PDB entry 8QG1 | X-ray diffraction, 2.00 A resolution | chains C and D of the 4 polymer chains in the assembly

== Chain C ==
Protein: NADH-quinone oxidoreductase subunit E
Source organism: Aquifex aeolicus VF5
Notes: EC 7.1.1.-
Reference sequence: O66842 (NUOE_AQUAE); residues 1-160 here = UniProt positions 1-160
Sequence (160 residues; each row starts with the number of its first residue):
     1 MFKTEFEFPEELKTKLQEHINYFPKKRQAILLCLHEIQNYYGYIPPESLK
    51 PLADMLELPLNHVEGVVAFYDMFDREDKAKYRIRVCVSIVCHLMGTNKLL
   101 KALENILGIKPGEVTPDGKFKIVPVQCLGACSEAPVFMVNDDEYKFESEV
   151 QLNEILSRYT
Disordered / not traced: 1-4
Curated features (UniProtKB/Swiss-Prot):
  - binding site ([2Fe-2S] cluster): Cys86, Cys91, Cys127, Cys131
Bound ions: 2Fe-2S cluster Fe: Cys86, Cys91, Cys127, Cys131
Residues lining bound ligands: 2Fe-2S cluster (FES): Cys86, Ser88, Ile89, Val90, Cys91, Cys127, Leu128, Gly129, Ala130, Cys131, Val136

== Chain D ==
Protein: NADH-quinone oxidoreductase subunit F
Source organism: Aquifex aeolicus VF5
Notes: engineered mutation(s): AGHHHHHH added after L426
Reference sequence: O66841 (NUOF_AQUAE); numbering as in UniProt (aligned over 1-426)
Sequence (434 residues; each row starts with the number of its first residue):
     1 MRSYPAIPRIYAETTLNMLLKRAKKPRVHSIDEYLKDGGYQALEKALNMS
    51 PEEIIDWVDKSTLRGRGGAGFPTGKKWKFAVQNPGPRYFICNADESEPGT
   101 FKDRIIIERDPHLLIEGIIISSYAIGANEAYIYIRGEYPAGYYILRDAIE
   151 EAKKKGFLGKNILGSGFDLEIYVARGAGAYICGEETALIESLEGKRGHPR
   201 LKPPYPVQKGLWGKPTVVNNVETIANVPFIISMGWEEYRYIGPSDYAGPK
   251 LFPVSGKVKKPGVYELPMNTTLREVIFKYAGGTLGNKKVKAVFSGALDCF
   301 SSEELDIPMDYSPLGFGGTGTVIVLTEEDDIVEAALKIAEFYEHETCGQC
   351 TPCRVGCYEQANLLEKIYKGEATEQDWEGFDFVNRNIQPTSICGLGAVAG
   401 RLIRQTLEKFPEEWEKYRKKSASLPLAGHHHHHH
Disordered / not traced: 1, 420-434
Differences from the reference sequence: expression tag (427-434)
Curated features (UniProtKB/Swiss-Prot):
  - binding site (NAD(+)): Gly65 to Gly74
  - binding site (FMN): Gly176 to Thr223
  - binding site ([4Fe-4S] cluster): Cys347, Cys350, Cys353, Cys393
Bound ions: Na+ near Glu53 (its only coordinating residue here); 4Fe-4S cluster Fe: Cys347, Cys350, Cys353, Cys393
Residues lining bound ligands:
  - adenosine-5-diphosphoribose (APR): Gly67, Gly68, Ala69, Phe71, Lys76, Phe79, Tyr180, Glu185, Lys202, Tyr205, Pro206, Val207, Val218, Leu297, Val398
  - FMN (flavin mononucleotide): Gly65, Arg66, Gly67, Gly68, Lys76, Asn92, Asp94, Glu95, Ser96, Tyr180, Ile181, Gly183, Glu184, Glu185, Val218, Asn219, Asn220, Thr223, Gly394, Leu395
  - MPO (3[N-morpholino]propane sulfonic acid): Lys153, Gly159, Lys160, Glu170
  - 4Fe-4S cluster (SF4): Ile181, Pro199, Thr346, Cys347, Gly348, Gln349, Cys350, Cys353, Ser391, Ile392, Cys393, Leu395, Gly396

== Interface between chain C and chain D ==
Contacting residue pairs (101):
  Tyr22(C) - Arg146(D)
  Tyr22(C) - Ile171(D)
  Tyr22(C) - Tyr172(D)
  Tyr22(C) - Val173(D)  hydrogen bond (side chain-backbone)
  Phe23(C) - Tyr131(D)  hydrophobic
  Phe23(C) - Tyr172(D)  hydrophobic
  Phe23(C) - Val173(D)
  Phe23(C) - Ala174(D)  hydrophobic
  Pro24(C) - Glu129(D)
  Pro24(C) - Tyr131(D)
  Pro24(C) - Tyr172(D)
  Lys25(C) - Trp212(D)
  Arg27(C) - Glu193(D)
  Arg27(C) - Gly194(D)
  Arg27(C) - Trp212(D)
  Gln28(C) - Tyr131(D)  hydrogen bond
  Gln28(C) - Leu192(D)  hydrogen bond (side chain-backbone)
  Gln28(C) - Trp212(D)
  Ile30(C) - Gly194(D)
  Leu31(C) - Tyr133(D)
  Leu31(C) - Arg175(D)
  Leu31(C) - Ser191(D)
  Leu32(C) - Arg175(D)
  His35(C) - Arg175(D)
  His35(C) - Gly176(D)  hydrogen bond (side chain-backbone)
  His35(C) - Ala177(D)
  His62(C) - Gly194(D)  hydrogen bond (side chain-backbone)
  His62(C) - Lys195(D)
  Gly65(C) - Arg196(D)
  Val66(C) - Gly194(D)
  Phe69(C) - Ala179(D)  hydrophobic
  Phe69(C) - Ile181(D)  hydrophobic
  Phe69(C) - Arg196(D)
  Phe69(C) - Gly197(D)
  Phe69(C) - His198(D)
  Tyr70(C) - Ala177(D)
  Tyr70(C) - Cys182(D)  hydrophobic
  Tyr70(C) - Ser191(D)  hydrogen bond
  Tyr70(C) - Lys195(D)  hydrogen bond (side chain-backbone)
  Tyr70(C) - Arg196(D)
  Tyr70(C) - Gly197(D)  hydrogen bond (side chain-backbone)
  Asp71(C) - Ala177(D)  hydrogen bond (backbone-backbone)
  Asp71(C) - Gly178(D)
  Asp71(C) - His344(D)  salt bridge
  Met72(C) - Gly136(D)
  Met72(C) - Glu137(D)
  Met72(C) - Ala177(D)  hydrogen bond (backbone-backbone)
  Met72(C) - Gly178(D)
  Phe73(C) - Ala177(D)  hydrophobic
  Val87(C) - Lys337(D)
  Ile89(C) - Pro98(D)  hydrophobic
  Ile89(C) - Phe293(D)  hydrophobic
  Ile89(C) - Ala334(D)
  Ile89(C) - Lys337(D)
  Val90(C) - Ser255(D)
  Val90(C) - Gly256(D)
  Val90(C) - Ile323(D)  hydrophobic
  His92(C) - Glu333(D)  salt bridge
  His92(C) - Lys337(D)
  Leu93(C) - Lys257(D)
  Leu93(C) - Leu325(D)  hydrophobic
  Leu93(C) - Asp329(D)
  Met94(C) - Lys257(D)
  Gln126(C) - Phe341(D)
  Gln126(C) - His344(D)
  Gln126(C) - Glu345(D)
  Cys127(C) - Glu97(D)
  Cys127(C) - Pro98(D)  hydrophobic
  Cys127(C) - Gly99(D)
  Cys127(C) - Arg135(D)  hydrogen bond (backbone-side chain)
  Leu128(C) - Arg104(D)
  Leu128(C) - Arg135(D)
  Leu128(C) - Tyr138(D)
  Gly129(C) - Thr100(D)
  Gly129(C) - Phe101(D)
  Gly129(C) - Arg104(D)  hydrogen bond (backbone-side chain)
  Gly129(C) - Arg135(D)
  Gly129(C) - Tyr138(D)
  Ala130(C) - Arg104(D)
  Cys131(C) - Gly99(D)  hydrogen bond (side chain-backbone)
  Cys131(C) - Thr100(D)
  Cys131(C) - Phe101(D)
  Cys131(C) - Ser255(D)
  Ser132(C) - Ile10(D)
  Ser132(C) - Phe101(D)
  Ser132(C) - Ser255(D)
  Ser132(C) - Pro261(D)
  Ser132(C) - Gly262(D)
  Glu133(C) - Pro8(D)
  Glu133(C) - Ile10(D)
  Met138(C) - Glu137(D)
  Met138(C) - Pro139(D)
  Asp141(C) - Pro5(D)
  Asp141(C) - Pro139(D)
  Asp141(C) - Tyr143(D)
  Asp142(C) - Pro5(D)
  Asp142(C) - Ala6(D)  hydrogen bond (side chain-backbone)
  Glu143(C) - Ala6(D)  hydrogen bond (backbone-backbone)
  Glu143(C) - Ile7(D)
  Glu143(C) - Pro8(D)
  Glu143(C) - Arg104(D)  salt bridge
Other interface residues (no listed pair), chain C (38 interface residues in all): Tyr144, Lys145
Other interface residues (no listed pair), chain D (65 interface residues in all): Arg9, Tyr11, Ser96, Tyr142, Val254, Leu284, Ile338, Glu340, Cys347

== In short ==
38 residues of chain C and 65 residues of chain D are in contact; the contacts include 15 hydrogen bonds and 3
salt bridges. Polar pairs include Asp71(C)-His344(D), His92(C)-Glu333(D) and Glu143(C)-Arg104(D). Ligands of
chain C: 2Fe-2S cluster.
Chain C is NADH-quinone oxidoreductase subunit E and chain D is NADH-quinone oxidoreductase subunit F, both
from Aquifex aeolicus VF5; the structure, Crystal structure of oxidized respiratory Complex I subunits NuoEF
from Aquifex aeolicus bound to ADP-ribose, was determined by X-ray diffraction, deposited together with 8QGW,
8QH4, 8QH7 and 8QHK.
